Entry 3TUY (X-ray diffraction, 2.50 A resolution); this record covers chains A and C of the 3 polymer chains in the assembly.

Chain A:
Molecule: Myosin heavy chain
Source organism: Placopecten magellanicus
UniProt: Q26080 (Q26080_PLAMG); residues 769-837 here correspond to UniProt positions 771-839 (UniProt number = residue number + 2)
Amino-acid sequence (69 residues; row label = number of the first residue in the row):
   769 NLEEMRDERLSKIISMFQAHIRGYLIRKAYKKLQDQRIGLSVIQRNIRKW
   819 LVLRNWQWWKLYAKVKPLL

Chain C:
Molecule: Myosin essential light chain
Source organism: Placopecten magellanicus
UniProt: Q26066 (Q26066_PLAMG); residues 1-156 here correspond to UniProt positions 2-157 (UniProt number = residue number + 1)
Amino-acid sequence (156 residues; each row starts with the number of its first residue):
     1 PKLSQDEIDDLKEVFELFDFWDGRDGAVDAFKIGDVCRCLGINPRNEDVF
    51 AVGGTHKMGEKSLPFEEFLPAYEGLMDCEQGTYADYMEAFKTFDREGQGF
   101 ISGAELRHVLSGLGERLSDEEVDEIINLTDLQEDLEGNVKYEEFVKKVMT
   151 GPYPDK
Disordered / not traced: 1, 154-156
Bound ions: Ca2+: D19, D22, G23, D25, A27

Chain A / chain C interface:
Contacting residue pairs (79; chain A residue first):
  R777(A) with D85(C), salt bridge; E88(C), salt bridge
  L778(A) with A89(C); T92(C)
  K780(A) with R45(C); E79(C), salt bridge
  I781(A) with D85(C); Y86(C); E88(C); A89(C), hydrophobic
  I782(A) with V109(C)
  S783(A) with R45(C); G114(C); E115(C), hydrogen bond (side chain-backbone)
  M784(A) with R45(C); E79(C); Q80(C); G81(C); Y86(C), hydrogen bond (backbone-side chain)
  F785(A) with Y86(C), hydrogen bond (backbone-side chain); F90(C), hydrophobic; F144(C), hydrophobic
  Q786(A) with V109(C), hydrogen bond (side chain-backbone); L110(C), hydrogen bond (side chain-backbone); L113(C), hydrogen bond (side chain-backbone); G114(C); E115(C), hydrogen bond (side chain-backbone); R116(C); L117(C)
  A787(A) with N43(C); P44(C); R45(C)
  H788(A) with N43(C); G81(C); Y86(C), hydrogen bond; V148(C)
  I789(A) with L110(C), hydrophobic; L117(C), hydrophobic; I125(C), hydrophobic; V148(C), hydrophobic
  R790(A) with N46(C); E115(C), salt bridge; R116(C), hydrogen bond (side chain-backbone); L117(C)
  G791(A) with R38(C); N43(C)
  Y792(A) with I125(C), hydrophobic; L128(C), hydrophobic; K147(C); V148(C); G151(C); P152(C)
  L793(A) with E121(C); E124(C); L128(C), hydrophobic
  I794(A) with D35(C); C39(C), hydrophobic
  R795(A) with R38(C), hydrogen bond (side chain-backbone); G41(C); I42(C); N43(C), hydrogen bond
  K796(A) with L128(C); P152(C); Y153(C), hydrogen bond
  Y798(A) with E13(C), hydrogen bond; V14(C); L17(C), hydrophobic; C39(C), hydrophobic
  L801(A) with L17(C), hydrophobic; W21(C), hydrogen bond (backbone-side chain)
  Q802(A) with E13(C); L17(C)
  Q804(A) with W21(C)
  R805(A) with E16(C); L17(C); F20(C); W21(C)
  L808(A) with F20(C), hydrophobic
  S809(A) with F20(C)
Interface residues without a listed pair, chain A (28 interface residues in all): S779, Q812
Interface residues without a listed pair, chain C (46 interface residues in all): F18, F93, T129, V145, M149

Summary:
Chain A and chain C form an interface of 28 and 46 residues respectively, with 14 hydrogen bonds and 4 salt
bridges. Polar contacts include R777(A)-D85(C), R777(A)-E88(C) and K780(A)-E79(C). D19(C), D22(C), G23(C),
D25(C) and A27(C) form the Ca2+ site.
Chain A is Myosin heavy chain and chain C is Myosin essential light chain, both from Placopecten magellanicus;
the structure, Phosphorylated Light Chain Domain of Scallop smooth Muscle Myosin, was determined by X-ray
diffraction, deposited together with 3TS5.
